Entry 6MUW (electron microscopy, 3.60 A resolution); this record covers chains A and G of the 28 polymer chains in the assembly.

Chain A:
Name: 20S proteasome alpha-1 subunit
Source organism: Plasmodium falciparum (isolate 3D7)
Notes: EC 3.4.25.1
UniProtKB: Q8IAR3 (Q8IAR3_PLAF7); residue numbers follow UniProt; this construct covers 1-260
Chain sequence (260 residues; row label = number of the first residue in the row):
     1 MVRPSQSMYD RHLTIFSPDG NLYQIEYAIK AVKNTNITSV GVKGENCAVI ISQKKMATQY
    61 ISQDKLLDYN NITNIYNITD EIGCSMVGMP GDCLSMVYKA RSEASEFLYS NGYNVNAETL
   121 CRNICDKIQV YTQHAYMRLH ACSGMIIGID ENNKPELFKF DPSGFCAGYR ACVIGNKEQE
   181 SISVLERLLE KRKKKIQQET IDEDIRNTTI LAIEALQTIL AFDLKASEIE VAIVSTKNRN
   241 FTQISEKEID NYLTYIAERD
Unresolved in the structure: 1-6, 258-260

Chain G:
Name: 20S proteasome alpha-7 subunit
Source organism: Plasmodium falciparum (isolate 3D7)
Notes: EC 3.4.25.1
UniProtKB: O77396 (O77396_PLAF7); residue numbers follow UniProt; this construct covers 1-252
Chain sequence (252 residues; row label = number of the first residue in the row):
     1 MAGLSAGYDL SVSTFSPDGR LYQVEYIYKS INNNNTALCL ECKDGIICCC INSNMDKNKM
    61 IKKNSYNRIY HVNNNIIITY SGFDGDARNI IDRARSEANT YYYNFHTNIP LHILVNRISL
   121 YIHAYTLYWH MRPFAASIII SSFNEKDKGD IYCIEPNGAC YKYSGIVIGK NKEMFKTEIE
   181 KKDYKDINVR DAIEDIYKFI LTSDDHMNKN NLQNLVNFSW ICKESSYEFQ NIHEEILTPA
   241 LNKAVEYIEK LN
Unresolved in the structure: 1-4, 204-209, 245-252

Chain A / chain G interface:
Pairs across the interface - 64 pairs, chain A then chain G:
  Asp10(A) with Tyr8(G), hydrogen bond
  Arg11(A) with Ala6(G), hydrogen bond (side chain-backbone); Gly7(G), hydrogen bond (side chain-backbone); Tyr8(G); Thr14(G)
  Gln24(A) with Thr14(G); Phe15(G), hydrogen bond (side chain-backbone)
  Tyr27(A) with Tyr8(G); Phe15(G); Ser16(G); Pro17(G), hydrophobic; Gly19(G)
  Ala28(A) with Phe15(G), hydrophobic
  Lys30(A) with Gly19(G)
  Ala31(A) with Gly19(G)
  Asn34(A) with Asp18(G)
  Met56(A) with Tyr161(G)
  Gln59(A) with Glu155(G); Tyr161(G)
  Tyr60(A) with Tyr28(G)
  Ile61(A) with Lys172(G)
  Gln63(A) with Lys172(G), hydrogen bond; Lys176(G)
  Lys65(A) with Glu180(G)
  Leu66(A) with Tyr163(G); Ser164(G), hydrogen bond (backbone-backbone); Gly165(G)
  Leu67(A) with Tyr161(G), hydrophobic; Lys162(G); Tyr163(G), hydrophobic
  Asp68(A) with Lys162(G), hydrogen bond (backbone-backbone)
  Asn71(A) with Tyr152(G); Lys162(G)
  Ile72(A) with Tyr161(G), hydrophobic
  Met89(A) with Phe15(G), hydrophobic; Leu21(G), hydrophobic; Asn157(G)
  Pro90(A) with Ala159(G), hydrophobic; Tyr161(G)
  Gly91(A) with His123(G), hydrogen bond (backbone-side chain); Asn157(G)
  Asp92(A) with His123(G), salt bridge
  Leu94(A) with Asn116(G); Ser119(G)
  Ser95(A) with Leu120(G); His123(G)
  Tyr98(A) with Ile113(G); Asn116(G); Leu120(G), hydrophobic
  Ala135(A) with Trp129(G)
  Tyr136(A) with Trp129(G); His130(G)
  Met137(A) with Leu127(G)
  Arg138(A) with Val12(G); Ser13(G); Phe15(G); Leu21(G); His123(G); Thr126(G), hydrogen bond (side chain-backbone); Leu127(G), hydrogen bond (backbone-backbone)
  Leu139(A) with Phe15(G)
  His140(A) with His123(G); Leu127(G)
  Ala141(A) with Phe15(G), hydrophobic
Interface residues without a listed pair, chain A (36 interface residues in all): His12, Ala57, Asp64
Interface residues without a listed pair, chain G (40 interface residues in all): Arg20, Asn32, Tyr128, Gly158, Cys160, Glu173

Overview:
36 residues of chain A and 40 residues of chain G are in contact, with 10 hydrogen bonds and 1 salt bridge.
Polar contacts include Asp92(A)-His123(G), Asp10(A)-Tyr8(G) and Arg11(A)-Ala6(G).
Here chain A is 20S proteasome alpha-1 subunit and chain G is 20S proteasome alpha-7 subunit, both from
Plasmodium falciparum (isolate 3D7). Entry 6MUW (The structure of the Plasmodium falciparum 20S proteasome)
was determined by electron microscopy (same publication as 6DFK, 6MUV and 6MUX).
